PDB entry 8QNQ | X-ray diffraction, 2.39 A resolution | chains A and C of the 6 polymer chains in the assembly

Chain A:
Molecule: Antitoxin Xre/MbcA/ParS-like toxin-binding domain-containing protein
Organism: Pseudomonas aeruginosa PAO1
Reference sequence: Q9I4U5 (Q9I4U5_PSEAE); residues 29-122 here correspond to UniProt positions 2-95 (UniProt number = residue number - 27)
Chain sequence (129 residues; each row starts with the number of its first residue; numbers below 1 keep their minus sign (Met-6 is residue -6)):
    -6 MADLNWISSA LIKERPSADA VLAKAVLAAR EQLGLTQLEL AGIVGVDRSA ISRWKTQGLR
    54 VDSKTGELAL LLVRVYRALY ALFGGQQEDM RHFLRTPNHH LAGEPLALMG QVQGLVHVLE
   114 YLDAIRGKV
Disordered / not traced: -6
Construct notes: initiating methionine (-6); expression tag (-5 to 28)

Chain C:
Molecule: RES domain-containing protein
Organism: Pseudomonas aeruginosa PAO1
Reference sequence: Q9I4U4 (Q9I4U4_PSEAE); numbering as in UniProt (aligned over 2-251)
Chain sequence (264 residues; each row starts with the number of its first residue; numbers below 1 keep their minus sign (Met-12 is residue -12)):
   -12 MGSSHHHHHH SQDPSEIWRQ CKGERHIRPL QGRLVRLVES QDQVATLQLV DTLEEQALLE
    48 ELLESSKPPV PADAEPLHYL LKTPFRYPPL RWGSRFGRRH EPSLFYAALK LETAMAESAY
   108 YRCVLWSGMV VPPPSGRILS EHASFEAGWK VERGIRLQAP PFSDHEAALT DIADYRAPQE
   168 LGSAMRSAGV QAFEYRSARC PERGCNVALF TPAAFTEKRP RNLTPWLCET TAGYVAFKPA
   228 HVPGSPKIFS WELFLVDGKL PHPA
Disordered / not traced: -12 to 1
Construct notes: initiating methionine (-12); expression tag (-11 to 1); engineered mutation Asp29 (Glu in Q9I4U4)
What the authors report for this chain:
  - conformationally variable residues (side-chain flip): Glu26
  - catalytic residues: Arg23, Arg82, Tyr93, Ser184, Asn193 (by similarity / conservation)

How chain A and chain C interact:
Residue-residue contacts - 98 pairs, chain A then chain C:
  Glu7(A) - Glu41(C)
  Pro9(A) - Glu41(C)
  Pro9(A) - Glu42(C)
  Pro9(A) - Leu45(C)
  Ser10(A) - Leu45(C)
  Ala11(A) - Leu45(C)  hydrophobic
  Ala11(A) - Leu49(C)
  Val14(A) - Glu42(C)
  Val14(A) - Leu46(C)  hydrophobic
  Lys17(A) - Leu36(C)
  Lys17(A) - Asp38(C)  salt bridge
  Lys17(A) - Glu42(C)  salt bridge
  Ala18(A) - Leu36(C)
  Ala18(A) - Leu46(C)  hydrophobic
  Ala21(A) - Leu36(C)  hydrophobic
  Ala22(A) - Leu36(C)
  Val54(A) - Leu49(C)  hydrophobic
  Leu63(A) - Leu49(C)
  Leu63(A) - Leu50(C)
  Leu63(A) - Ser52(C)
  Leu63(A) - Ser53(C)
  Leu64(A) - Ser53(C)
  Val66(A) - Leu36(C)  hydrophobic
  Val66(A) - Leu50(C)  hydrophobic
  Arg67(A) - Leu50(C)
  Arg67(A) - Ser53(C)  hydrogen bond (side chain-backbone)
  Arg67(A) - Lys54(C)
  Arg67(A) - Pro55(C)
  Arg67(A) - Tyr74(C)
  Tyr69(A) - Ala32(C)  hydrogen bond (side chain-backbone)
  Tyr69(A) - Gln35(C)
  Tyr69(A) - Leu36(C)  hydrophobic
  Arg70(A) - Asp29(C)
  Arg70(A) - Thr33(C)
  Arg70(A) - Glu47(C)  salt bridge
  Arg70(A) - Leu50(C)
  Tyr73(A) - Gln28(C)
  Tyr73(A) - Val31(C)  hydrophobic
  Tyr73(A) - Ala32(C)  hydrophobic
  Tyr73(A) - Gln35(C)
  Ala74(A) - Glu26(C)
  Ala74(A) - Asp29(C)
  Leu75(A) - Glu26(C)
  Leu75(A) - Arg109(C)  hydrogen bond (backbone-side chain)
  Leu75(A) - Leu112(C)  hydrophobic
  Leu75(A) - Ile125(C)
  Phe76(A) - Met116(C)  hydrophobic
  Phe76(A) - Ile125(C)
  Gly77(A) - Gln28(C)
  Gly77(A) - Leu126(C)
  Gln79(A) - Ser122(C)  hydrogen bond
  Gln79(A) - Arg124(C)  hydrogen bond (side chain-backbone)
  Gln79(A) - Ile125(C)
  Gln79(A) - Leu126(C)  hydrogen bond (side chain-backbone)
  Glu81(A) - Ser122(C)
  Asp82(A) - Pro121(C)
  Asp82(A) - Ser122(C)  hydrogen bond
  Asp82(A) - Ile125(C)
  His85(A) - Met116(C)
  His85(A) - Val118(C)  hydrogen bond (side chain-backbone)
  His85(A) - Pro119(C)  hydrogen bond (side chain-backbone)
  His85(A) - Pro120(C)
  His85(A) - Pro121(C)
  Phe86(A) - Met116(C)  hydrophobic
  Thr89(A) - Val118(C)
  Pro90(A) - Met116(C)
  Pro90(A) - Val117(C)  hydrogen bond (backbone-backbone)
  Asn91(A) - Gly115(C)  hydrogen bond (side chain-backbone)
  Asn91(A) - Met116(C)
  His92(A) - Ser114(C)
  His92(A) - Gly115(C)  hydrogen bond (backbone-backbone)
  His92(A) - Val117(C)
  His93(A) - Arg78(C)
  His93(A) - Trp79(C)
  His93(A) - Val111(C)
  His93(A) - Gly115(C)
  His93(A) - His249(C)  hydrogen bond
  Tyr114(A) - Leu77(C)  hydrophobic
  Tyr114(A) - Val111(C)
  Tyr114(A) - Leu112(C)
  Asp116(A) - Tyr74(C)
  Ala117(A) - Pro75(C)
  Ala117(A) - Pro76(C)
  Ala117(A) - Leu77(C)
  Ile118(A) - Tyr108(C)
  Ile118(A) - Val111(C)  hydrophobic
  Arg119(A) - Glu26(C)
  Arg119(A) - Asp29(C)  salt bridge
  Gly120(A) - Arg23(C)  hydrogen bond (backbone-side chain)
  Lys121(A) - Tyr93(C)
  Lys121(A) - Ser105(C)  hydrogen bond (backbone-side chain)
  Lys121(A) - Tyr108(C)
  Val122(A) - Leu24(C)
  Val122(A) - Val25(C)
  Val122(A) - Glu26(C)  hydrogen bond (backbone-backbone)
  Val122(A) - Ser105(C)
  Val122(A) - Arg109(C)
  Val122(A) - His129(C)  hydrogen bond (backbone-side chain)
Interface residues without a listed pair, chain A (44 interface residues in all): Leu15, Gln25, Gly78, His110, Glu113
Interface residues without a listed pair, chain C (53 interface residues in all): Gln30, Val37, Arg86, Ser127

Overview:
44 residues of chain A and 53 residues of chain C are in contact; the contacts include 17 hydrogen bonds and 4
salt bridges. Among the polar pairs are Lys17(A)-Asp38(C), Lys17(A)-Glu42(C) and Arg70(A)-Glu47(C). From the
paper: catalytic residues Arg23(C), Arg82(C) and Tyr93(C) among others; conformational variability at
Glu26(C).
Chain A is Antitoxin Xre/MbcA/ParS-like toxin-binding domain-containing protein and chain C is RES
domain-containing protein, both from Pseudomonas aeruginosa PAO1; the structure, Structure of the
toxin-antitoxin NatRT complex from Pseudomonas aeruginosa. NatTE29D mutant, was determined by X-ray
diffraction together with 8QNL from the same study.
